Entry 5LXI (X-ray diffraction, 1.44 A resolution); this record covers chains D and C of the 4 polymer chains in the assembly.

[Chain D]
Molecule: Gamma-aminobutyric acid receptor-associated protein-like 1
Organism: Homo sapiens
Reference sequence: Q9H0R8 (GBRL1_HUMAN); residue numbers follow UniProt; this construct covers 1-117
Sequence (123 residues; row label = number of the first residue in the row; numbers below 1 keep their minus sign (Gly-5 is residue -5)):
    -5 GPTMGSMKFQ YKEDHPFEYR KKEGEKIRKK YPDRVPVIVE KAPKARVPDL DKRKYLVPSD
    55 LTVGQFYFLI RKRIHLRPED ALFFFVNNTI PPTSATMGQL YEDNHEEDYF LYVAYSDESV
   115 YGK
Disordered / not traced: -5 to 0
Sequence notes: expression tag (-5 to 0)
Ligand contacts: peroxide ion (PER): Tyr25, Pro26, Asp27, Arg28
Swiss-Prot annotation at these positions:
  - site: Tyr115, Gly116 (Microbial infection: Cleavage), Gly116, Lys117 (Cleavage)
  - lipidation: Gly116 (Phosphatidylethanolamine amidated glycine)
  - mutagenesis: His9 (H9A: Abolished interaction with ATG4B), Arg28 (R28A: Does not affect interaction with ATG4B), Arg47 (R47A: Abolished interaction with ATG4B), Arg67 (R67A: Abolished interaction with ATG4B), Gly116 (G116A: No processing of precursor)
From the paper describing this entry:
  - contacts within the chain: Glu17-Lys48 (hydrogen bond)
  - specificity-determining residues: His9, Arg28, Arg47 (by similarity / conservation)
  - mutagenesis - R28A: unchanged binding to ATG4B LIR
  - mutagenesis - R28A: unchanged binding to Cysteine protease ATG4B (chain C)

[Chain C]
Molecule: Cysteine protease ATG4B
Notes: EC 3.4.22.-
Reference sequence: Q9Y4P1 (ATG4B_HUMAN); numbering as in UniProt (aligned over 384-393)
Sequence (10 residues; row label = number of the first residue in the row):
   384 EDEDFEILSL
Modified residues: Ser392 (phosphoserine; SEP)
Metal / ion sites: Mg2+: Ser392 (shared with 1 residue of chain B)
Swiss-Prot annotation at these positions:
  - motif: Phe388 to Leu391 (LIR)
  - modified residue: Ser392 (Phosphoserine)
  - mutagenesis: Phe388 to Leu391 (In 2mLIR; decreased interaction with ATG8 family proteins MAP1LC3A, MAP1LC3B and MAP1LC3C. Decreased ability to mediate delipidation of ATG8 proteins conjugated to phosphatidylethanolamine (PE)), Ser392 (S392A: Decreased phosphorylation, leading to decreased hydrolase activity and autophagic flux. Does not affect interaction with ATG8 family proteins; S392E: Phospho-mimetic mutant ...)
From the paper describing this entry:
  - post-translational modification sites: Ser392
  - mutagenesis - E386A, E389A: decreased binding to GST-LC3B

[How chain D and chain C interact]
Pairs across the interface (33; chain D residue first):
  Tyr5(D) - Glu384(C)
  Tyr5(D) - Glu386(C)
  His9(D) - Glu384(C)  salt bridge
  His9(D) - Glu386(C)  salt bridge
  Glu17(D) - Glu384(C)
  Glu17(D) - Phe388(C)
  Ile21(D) - Phe388(C)  hydrophobic
  Tyr25(D) - Ile390(C)
  Arg28(D) - Ile390(C)
  Arg28(D) - Leu391(C)  hydrogen bond (side chain-backbone)
  Arg28(D) - Leu393(C)
  Pro30(D) - Phe388(C)  hydrophobic
  Lys46(D) - Glu389(C)  salt bridge
  Arg47(D) - Glu386(C)  salt bridge
  Lys48(D) - Glu384(C)  salt bridge
  Lys48(D) - Glu386(C)  hydrogen bond (side chain-backbone)
  Lys48(D) - Asp387(C)
  Lys48(D) - Phe388(C)
  Lys48(D) - Glu389(C)  hydrogen bond (backbone-backbone)
  Tyr49(D) - Phe388(C)
  Tyr49(D) - Glu389(C)
  Tyr49(D) - Leu391(C)  hydrophobic
  Leu50(D) - Phe388(C)  hydrophobic
  Leu50(D) - Glu389(C)  hydrogen bond (backbone-backbone)
  Leu50(D) - Ile390(C)
  Leu50(D) - Leu391(C)  hydrogen bond (backbone-backbone)
  Pro52(D) - Leu391(C)
  Pro52(D) - Ser392(C)
  Pro52(D) - Leu393(C)  hydrophobic
  Phe60(D) - Leu391(C)  hydrophobic
  Arg67(D) - Glu389(C)  salt bridge
  Arg67(D) - Leu391(C)
  Phe104(D) - Phe388(C)  hydrophobic
Other interface residues (no listed pair), chain D (19 interface residues in all): Asp27, Val51, Leu63
Other interface residues (no listed pair), chain C (10 interface residues in all): Asp385
Interface features reported in the paper:
  - residue pairs: Arg47(D)-Glu386(C) (salt bridge)
  - hot spots on chain C (mutagenesis) - F388A/L391A: decreased binding to GABARAPL1

[In short]
The interface between chain D and chain C involves 19 residues on one side and 10 on the other, with 5
hydrogen bonds and 6 salt bridges. Among the polar pairs are His9(D)-Glu384(C), His9(D)-Glu386(C) and
Lys46(D)-Glu389(C). The paper describes a salt bridge between Arg47(D) and Glu386(C). From the paper: E386A
and E389A of chain C reduce binding to GST-LC3B; specificity determinants His9(D), Arg28(D) and Arg47(D); 4
substitutions were tested in all.
Chain D is Gamma-aminobutyric acid receptor-associated protein-like 1 (Homo sapiens) and chain C is Cysteine
protease ATG4B; the structure, GABARAP-L1 ATG4B LIR Complex, was determined by X-ray diffraction (same
publication as 5LXH).
